5TBZ - chains B and C of the 5 polymer chains in the assembly; structure by X-ray diffraction, 7.00 A resolution (low resolution: residue-level contacts below are approximate; hydrogen-bond / salt-bridge calls are withheld).

[Chain B]
Name: DNA-directed RNA polymerase subunit alpha
From: Escherichia coli O157:H7
Notes: EC 2.7.7.6
UniProt: P0A7Z6 (RPOA_ECO57); residues 1-235 here = UniProt positions 1-235
Chain sequence (242 residues; row label = number of the first residue in the row; numbers below 1 keep their minus sign (Ala-6 is residue -6)):
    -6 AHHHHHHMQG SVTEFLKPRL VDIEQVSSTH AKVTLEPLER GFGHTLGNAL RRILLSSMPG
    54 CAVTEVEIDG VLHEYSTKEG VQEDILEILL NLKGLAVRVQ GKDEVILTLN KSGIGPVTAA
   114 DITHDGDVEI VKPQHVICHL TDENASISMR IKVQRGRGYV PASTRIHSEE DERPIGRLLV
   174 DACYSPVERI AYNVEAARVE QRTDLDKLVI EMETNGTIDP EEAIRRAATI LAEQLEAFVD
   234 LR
Not modelled in the structure: -6 to 3, 160-173, 233-235
Sequence notes: expression tag (-6 to 0)

[Chain C]
Name: DNA-directed RNA polymerase subunit beta
From: Escherichia coli O45:K1 (strain S88 / ExPEC)
Notes: EC 2.7.7.6
UniProt: B7MIX3 (RPOB_ECO45); residues 1-1342 here = UniProt positions 1-1342
Chain sequence (1342 residues; each row starts with the number of its first residue):
     1 MVYSYTEKKR IRKDFGKRPQ VLDVPYLLSI QLDSFQKFIE QDPEGQYGLE AAFRSVFPIQ
    61 SYSGNSELQY VSYRLGEPVF DVQECQIRGV TYSAPLRVKL RLVIYEREAP EGTVKDIKEQ
   121 EVYMGEIPLM TDNGTFVING TERVIVSQLH RSPGVFFDSD KGKTHSSGKV LYNARIIPYR
   181 GSWLDFEFDP KDNLFVRIDR RRKLPATIIL RALNYTTEQI LDLFFEKVIF EIRDNKLQME
   241 LVPERLRGET ASFDIEANGK VYVEKGRRIT ARHIRQLEKD DVKLIEVPVE YIAGKVVAKD
   301 YIDESTGELI CAANMELSLD LLAKLSQSGH KRIETLFTND LDHGPYISET LRVDPTNDRL
   361 SALVEIYRMM RPGEPPTREA AESLFENLFF SEDRYDLSAV GRMKFNRSLL REEIEGSGIL
   421 SKDDIIDVMK KLIDIRNGKG EVDDIDHLGN RRIRSVGEMA ENQFRVGLVR VERAVKERLS
   481 LGDLDTLMPQ DMINAKPISA AVKEFFGSSQ LSQFMDQNNP LSEITHKRRI SALGPGGLTR
   541 ERAGFEVRDV HPTHYGRVCP IETPEGPNIG LINSLSVYAQ TNEYGFLETP YRKVTDGVVT
   601 DEIHYLSAIE EGNYVIAQAN SNLDEEGHFV EDLVTCRSKG ESSLFSRDQV DYMDVSTQQV
   661 VSVGASLIPF LEHDDANRAL MGANMQRQAV PTLRADKPLV GTGMERAVAV DSGVTAVAKR
   721 GGVVQYVDAS RIVIKVNEDE MYPGEAGIDI YNLTKYTRSN QNTCINQMPC VSLGEPVERG
   781 DVLADGPSTD LGELALGQNM RVAFMPWNGY NFEDSILVSE RVVQEDRFTT IHIQELACVS
   841 RDTKLGPEEI TADIPNVGEA ALSKLDESGI VYIGAEVTGG DILVGKVTPK GETQLTPEEK
   901 LLRAIFGEKA SDVKDSSLRV PNGVSGTVID VQVFTRDGVE KDKRALEIEE MQLKQAKKDL
   961 SEELQILEAG LFSRIRAVLV AGGVEAEKLD KLPRDRWLEL GLTDEEKQNQ LEQLAEQYDE
  1021 LKHEFEKKLE AKRRKITQGD DLAPGVLKIV KVYLAVKRRI QPGDKMAGRH GNKGVISKIN
  1081 PIEDMPYDEN GTPVDIVLNP LGVPSRMNIG QILETHLGMA AKGIGDKINA MLKQQQEVAK
  1141 LREFIQRAYD LGADVRQKVD LSTFSDEEVM RLAENLRKGM PIATPVFDGA KEAEIKELLK
  1201 LGDLPTSGQI RLYDGRTGEQ FERPVTVGYM YMLKLNHLVD DKMHARSTGS YSLVTQQPLG
  1261 GKAQFGGQRF GEMEVWALEA YGAAYTLQEM LTVKSDDVNG RTKMYKNIVD GNHQMEPGMP
  1321 ESFNVLLKEI RSLGINIELE DE
Not modelled in the structure: 1-2, 984-1003, 1342
UniProt features mapped onto this chain:
  - modified residue (N6-acetyllysine): Lys1022, Lys1200

[Chain B / chain C interface]
Pairs across the interface (7):
  Arg33(B) - Glu1083(C)
  Gly34(B) - Glu1083(C)
  His37(B) - Asp1084(C)
  His37(B) - Arg1216(C)
  Arg45(B) - Thr1217(C)
  Arg45(B) - Gly1218(C)
  Arg45(B) - Glu1219(C)
Also at the interface, not in a pair above, chain B (5 interface residues in all): Asn41
Also at the interface, not in a pair above, chain C (7 interface residues in all): Glu820

[Overview]
5 residues of chain B face 7 of chain C across their interface.
Here chain B is DNA-directed RNA polymerase subunit alpha (Escherichia coli O157:H7) and chain C is
DNA-directed RNA polymerase subunit beta (Escherichia coli O45:K1 (strain S88 / ExPEC)). Entry 5TBZ (E. Coli
RNA Polymerase complexed with NusG) was determined by X-ray diffraction.
